PDB entry 7K2E | X-ray diffraction, 2.03 A resolution | chains A and P

# Chain A
Molecule: Kelch-like ECH-associated protein 1
Organism: Homo sapiens
UniProtKB: Q14145 (KEAP1_HUMAN); residues 324-624 here = UniProt positions 324-624
Chain sequence (301 residues; numbered 324 to 624; the number before each row is that of its first residue):
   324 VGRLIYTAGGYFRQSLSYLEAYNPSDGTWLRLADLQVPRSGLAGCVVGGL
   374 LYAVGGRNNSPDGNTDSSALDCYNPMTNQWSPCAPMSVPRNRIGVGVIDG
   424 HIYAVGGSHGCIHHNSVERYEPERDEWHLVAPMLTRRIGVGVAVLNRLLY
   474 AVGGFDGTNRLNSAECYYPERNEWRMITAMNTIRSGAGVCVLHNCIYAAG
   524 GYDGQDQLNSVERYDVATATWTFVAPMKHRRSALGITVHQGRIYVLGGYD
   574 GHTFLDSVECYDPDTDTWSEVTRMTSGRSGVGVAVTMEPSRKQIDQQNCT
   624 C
Not modelled in the structure: 324-327, 610-624
Differences from the reference sequence: conflict Ala540 (Glu in Q14145), Ala542 (Glu in Q14145), Ser613 (Cys in Q14145)
Swiss-Prot annotation at these positions:
  - site: Cys434 (Sensor for electrophilic agents)
  - modified residue: Cys434 (S-cGMP-cysteine)
  - natural variant: Gly333 (G333C: In a NSCLC cell line), Gly350 (G350S: In a NSCLC cell line), Gly364 (G364C: In a lung adenocarcinoma cell line), Gly430 (G430C: In a lung adenocarcinoma patient), Ala522 (A522V: In a breast cancer sample)
  - mutagenesis: Tyr334 (Y334A: Loss of interaction with NFE2L2/NRF2. Strongly reduces repression of NFE2L2/NRF2-dependent gene expression. Loss of interaction with PGAM5), Arg380 (R380A: Loss of interaction with NFE2L2/NRF2. Abolishes repression of NFE2L2/NRF2-dependent gene expression. Impaired interaction with SQSTM1/p62), Asn382 (N382A: Loss of interaction with NFE2L2/NRF2. Strongly reduces repression of NFE2L2/NRF2-dependent gene expression. Impaired interaction with SQSTM1/p62), Arg415 (R415A: Loss of interaction with NFE2L2/NRF2. Abolishes repression of NFE2L2/NRF2-dependent gene expression. Loss of interaction with PGAM5. Does not affect interaction with SQSTM1/p62), His436 (H436A: Loss of interaction with NFE2L2/NRF2. Abolishes repression of NFE2L2/NRF2-dependent gene expression. Does not affect interaction with SQSTM1/p62), Phe478 (F478A: Abolishes repression of NFE2L2/NRF2-dependent gene expression), Arg483 (R483A: Loss of interaction with NFE2L2/NRF2. Abolishes repression of NFE2L2/NRF2-dependent gene expression. Loss of interaction with PGAM5. Does not affect interaction with SQSTM1/p62), Tyr525 (Y525A: Loss of interaction with NFE2L2/NRF2. Strongly reduces repression of NFE2L2/NRF2-dependent gene expression. Abolishes interaction with SQSTM1/p62), Tyr572 (Y572A: Loss of interaction with NFE2L2/NRF2. Strongly reduces repression of NFE2L2/NRF2-dependent gene expression. Loss of interaction with PGAM5. Abolishes interaction with SQSTM1/p62), Lys615 (K615R: Decreases binding to PGCKA1. Increases protein half-life)

# Chain P
Molecule: Gly-asp-glu-glu-thr-gly-glu
Chain sequence (7 residues; row label = number of the first residue in the row):
    76 GDEETGE

# How chain A and chain P interact
Contacting residue pairs (23):
  Tyr334(A) - Gly81(P)
  Tyr334(A) - Glu82(P)
  Ser363(A) - Glu82(P)  hydrogen bond
  Arg380(A) - Glu82(P)  salt bridge
  Asn382(A) - Glu82(P)  hydrogen bond
  Arg415(A) - Glu79(P)  salt bridge
  Arg415(A) - Thr80(P)
  Arg483(A) - Glu79(P)  salt bridge
  Ser508(A) - Glu79(P)  hydrogen bond
  Gly509(A) - Glu79(P)  hydrogen bond (backbone-side chain)
  Tyr525(A) - Glu78(P)
  Tyr525(A) - Glu79(P)
  Gln530(A) - Glu78(P)  hydrogen bond (side chain-backbone)
  Ser555(A) - Glu79(P)  hydrogen bond (side chain-backbone)
  Ala556(A) - Glu79(P)
  Ala556(A) - Thr80(P)
  Tyr572(A) - Glu78(P)
  Tyr572(A) - Thr80(P)
  Tyr572(A) - Gly81(P)
  Gly574(A) - Glu78(P)
  Phe577(A) - Thr80(P)
  Phe577(A) - Gly81(P)
  Ser602(A) - Thr80(P)  hydrogen bond (side chain-backbone)
Also at the interface, not in a pair above, chain A (17 interface residues in all): Gly462
Also at the interface, not in a pair above, chain P (6 interface residues in all): Asp77

# In short
17 residues of chain A and 6 residues of chain P are in contact; the contacts include 7 hydrogen bonds and 3
salt bridges. Polar pairs include Arg380(A)-Glu82(P), Arg415(A)-Glu79(P) and Arg483(A)-Glu79(P). Curated
annotation (UniProt) lists 10 mutagenesis sites on chain A.
Chain A is Kelch-like ECH-associated protein 1 (Homo sapiens) and chain P is Gly-asp-glu-glu-thr-gly-glu; the
structure, Kelch domain of human KEAP1 bound to Nrf2-based cyclic peptide, c[GDEETGE], was determined by X-ray
diffraction together with 7K29, 7K2A, 7K2B, 7K2C, 7K2N, 7K2O and 7K2P from the same study.
